4ZBQ - chain A; structure by X-ray diffraction, 1.92 A resolution.

[Chain A]
Name: Serum albumin
Source organism: Equus caballus
UniProtKB: F7BAY6 (F7BAY6_HORSE); residues 1-583 here correspond to UniProt positions 25-607 (UniProt number = residue number + 24)
Amino-acid sequence (583 residues; each row starts with the number of its first residue):
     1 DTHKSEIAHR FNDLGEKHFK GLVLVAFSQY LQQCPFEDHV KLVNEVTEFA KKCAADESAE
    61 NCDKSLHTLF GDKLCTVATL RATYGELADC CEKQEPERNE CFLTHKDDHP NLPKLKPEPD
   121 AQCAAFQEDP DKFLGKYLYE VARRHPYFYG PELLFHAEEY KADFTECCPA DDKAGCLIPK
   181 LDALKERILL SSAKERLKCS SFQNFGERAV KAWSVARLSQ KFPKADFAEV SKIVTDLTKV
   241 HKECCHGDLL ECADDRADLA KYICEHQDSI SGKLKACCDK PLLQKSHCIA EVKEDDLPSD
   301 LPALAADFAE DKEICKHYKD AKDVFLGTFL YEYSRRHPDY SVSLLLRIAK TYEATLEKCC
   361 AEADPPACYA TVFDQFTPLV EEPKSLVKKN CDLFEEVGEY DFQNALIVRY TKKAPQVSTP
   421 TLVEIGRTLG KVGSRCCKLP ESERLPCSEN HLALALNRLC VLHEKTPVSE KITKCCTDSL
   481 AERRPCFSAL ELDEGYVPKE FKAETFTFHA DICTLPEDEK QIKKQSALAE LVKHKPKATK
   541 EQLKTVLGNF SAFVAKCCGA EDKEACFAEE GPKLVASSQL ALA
Unresolved in the structure: 1-3
Disulfide bonds: Cys-53/Cys-62, Cys-75/Cys-91, Cys-90/Cys-101, Cys-123/Cys-168, Cys-167/Cys-176, Cys-199/Cys-245, Cys-244/Cys-252, Cys-264/Cys-278, Cys-277/Cys-288, Cys-315/Cys-360, Cys-359/Cys-368, Cys-391/Cys-437, Cys-436/Cys-447, Cys-460/Cys-476, Cys-475/Cys-486, Cys-513/Cys-558, Cys-557/Cys-566
Ligand contacts:
  - diclofenac (DIF; 2-[2,6-dichlorophenyl)amino]benzeneacetic acid), molecule 1: Leu-386, Val-387, Asn-390, Cys-391, Phe-402, Leu-406, Arg-409, Leu-429, Val-432, Gly-433, Cys-437, Ser-448, Glu-449, Leu-452, Arg-484, Ser-488
  - diclofenac (DIF), molecule 2: Leu-393, Val-397, Asp-401, Asn-404, Ala-405, Val-408, Lys-540, Glu-541, Leu-543, Lys-544, Leu-547
  - (2S)-2-hydroxybutanedioic acid (LMR): Lys-17, Asp-131, Leu-134, Gly-135, Leu-138, Leu-154, Ala-157, Glu-158
  - succinic acid (SIN): Tyr-149, Leu-218, Ile-233, Leu-237, His-241, Arg-256, Leu-259, Ile-263, Ser-286, Ile-289, Ala-290

[In short]
Bound to chain A: diclofenac, succinic acid and (2S)-2-hydroxybutanedioic acid.
Chain A is Serum albumin (Equus caballus); the structure, Crystal Structure of Equine Serum Albumin in complex
with Diclofenac, was determined by X-ray diffraction together with 4ZBR and 5DBY from the same study.
